PDB entry 7WS4 | electron microscopy, 3.70 A resolution | chains A and C of the 5 polymer chains in the assembly

[Chain A (and C)]
Molecule: Spike glycoprotein
Source organism: Severe acute respiratory syndrome coronavirus 2
Notes: chain C of this document is another copy of the same molecule, construct and numbering; everything in this record applies to it too
Reference sequence: P0DTC2 (SPIKE_SARS2); aligned to UniProt positions 1-1208 over residues 1-1208
Sequence (1205 residues; numbered 1 to 1208 plus 2 insertion-coded residues; 5 numbers in that range are skipped by the numbering (no residue carries them; nothing is unmodelled there); the number before each row is that of its first residue; a row labelled like 214A-214B holds insertion residues (214A, then the next letters in order)):
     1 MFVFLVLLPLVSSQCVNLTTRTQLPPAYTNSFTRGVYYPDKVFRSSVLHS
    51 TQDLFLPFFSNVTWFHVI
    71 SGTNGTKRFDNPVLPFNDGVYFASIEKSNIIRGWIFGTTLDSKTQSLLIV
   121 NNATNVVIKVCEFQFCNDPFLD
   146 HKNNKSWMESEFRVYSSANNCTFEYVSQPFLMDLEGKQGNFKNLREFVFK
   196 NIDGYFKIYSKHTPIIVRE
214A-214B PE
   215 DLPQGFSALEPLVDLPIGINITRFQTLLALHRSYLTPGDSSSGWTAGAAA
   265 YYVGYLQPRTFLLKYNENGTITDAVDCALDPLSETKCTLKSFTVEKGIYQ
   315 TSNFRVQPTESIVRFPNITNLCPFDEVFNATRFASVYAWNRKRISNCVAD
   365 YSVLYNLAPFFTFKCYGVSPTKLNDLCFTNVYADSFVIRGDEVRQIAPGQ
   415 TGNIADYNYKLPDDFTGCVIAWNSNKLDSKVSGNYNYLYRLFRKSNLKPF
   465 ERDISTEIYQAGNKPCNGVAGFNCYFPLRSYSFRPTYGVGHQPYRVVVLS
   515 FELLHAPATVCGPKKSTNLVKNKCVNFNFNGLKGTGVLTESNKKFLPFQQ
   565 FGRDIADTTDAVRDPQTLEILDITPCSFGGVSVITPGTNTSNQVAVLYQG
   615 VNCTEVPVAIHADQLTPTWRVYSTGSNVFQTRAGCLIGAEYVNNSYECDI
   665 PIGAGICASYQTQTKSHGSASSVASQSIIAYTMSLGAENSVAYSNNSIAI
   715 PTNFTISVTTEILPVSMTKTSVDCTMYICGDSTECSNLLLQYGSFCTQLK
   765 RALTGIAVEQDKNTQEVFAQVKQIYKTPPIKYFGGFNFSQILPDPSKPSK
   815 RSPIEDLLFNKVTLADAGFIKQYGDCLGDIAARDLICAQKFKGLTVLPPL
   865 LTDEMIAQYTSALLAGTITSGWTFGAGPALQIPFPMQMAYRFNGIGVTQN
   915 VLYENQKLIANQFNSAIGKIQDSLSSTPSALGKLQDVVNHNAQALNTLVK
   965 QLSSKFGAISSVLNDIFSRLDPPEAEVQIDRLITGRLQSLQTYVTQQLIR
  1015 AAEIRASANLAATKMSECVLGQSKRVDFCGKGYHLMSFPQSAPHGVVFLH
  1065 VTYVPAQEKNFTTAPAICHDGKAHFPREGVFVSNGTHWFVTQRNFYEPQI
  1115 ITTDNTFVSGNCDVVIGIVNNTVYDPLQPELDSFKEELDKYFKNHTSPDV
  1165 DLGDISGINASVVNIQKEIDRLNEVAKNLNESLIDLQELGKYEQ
Disordered / not traced: 1-13, 71-76, 146-152, 177-184, 211-214, 214A-214B, 248-256, 621-640, 676-690, 828-855, 1148-1208
Disulfide bonds: Cys15-Cys136, Cys131-Cys166, Cys291-Cys301, Cys336-Cys361, Cys379-Cys432, Cys391-Cys525, Cys480-Cys488, Cys538-Cys590, Cys617-Cys649, Cys662-Cys671, Cys738-Cys760, Cys743-Cys749, Cys1032-Cys1043, Cys1082-Cys1126
Covalent attachments: N-acetylglucosamine (NAG) linked to Asn61, Asn282, Asn709, Asn717, Asn801, Asn1098, Asn1134
Sequence notes: variant Val67 (Ala in P0DTC2), Ile95 (Thr in P0DTC2), Asp142 (Gly in P0DTC2), Ile211 (Leu212 in P0DTC2), Asp339 (Gly in P0DTC2), Leu371 (Ser in P0DTC2), Pro373 (Ser in P0DTC2), Phe375 (Ser in P0DTC2), Asn417 (Lys in P0DTC2), Lys440 (Asn in P0DTC2), Ser446 (Gly in P0DTC2), Asn477 (Ser in P0DTC2), Lys478 (Thr in P0DTC2), Ala484 (Glu in P0DTC2), Arg493 (Gln in P0DTC2), Ser496 (Gly in P0DTC2), Arg498 (Gln in P0DTC2), Tyr501 (Asn in P0DTC2), His505 (Tyr in P0DTC2), Lys547 (Thr in P0DTC2), Gly614 (Asp in P0DTC2), Tyr655 (His in P0DTC2), Lys679 (Asn in P0DTC2), His681 (Pro in P0DTC2), Lys764 (Asn in P0DTC2), Tyr796 (Asp in P0DTC2), Lys856 (Asn in P0DTC2), His954 (Gln in P0DTC2), Lys969 (Asn in P0DTC2), Phe981 (Leu in P0DTC2); insertion (214, 214A-214B); engineered mutation Gly682 (Arg in P0DTC2), Ser683 (Arg in P0DTC2), Ser685 (Arg in P0DTC2), Pro817 (Phe in P0DTC2), Pro892 (Ala in P0DTC2), Pro899 (Ala in P0DTC2), Pro942 (Ala in P0DTC2), Pro986 (Lys in P0DTC2), Pro987 (Val in P0DTC2)
UniProt features mapped onto this chain:
  - region: Asn280 to Cys301 (Putative superantigen), Arg403 to Asp405 (Integrin-binding motif), Asn448 to Phe456 (Immunodominant HLA epitope recognized by the CD8+), Ser816 to Tyr837 (Fusion peptide 1), Lys835 to Phe855 (Fusion peptide 2), Asp1163 to Glu1202 (Heptad repeat 2)
  - site: Arg815, Ser816 (Cleavage)
  - glycosylation: Asn17 (N-linked (GlcNAc...) (complex) asparagine), Asn61 (N-linked (GlcNAc...) (hybrid) asparagine), Asn74 (N-linked (GlcNAc...) (complex) asparagine), Asn122 (N-linked (GlcNAc...) (hybrid) asparagine), Asn149 (N-linked (GlcNAc...) (complex) asparagine), Asn165 (N-linked (GlcNAc...) (complex) asparagine), Asn234 (N-linked (GlcNAc...) (high mannose) asparagine), Asn282 (N-linked (GlcNAc...) (complex) asparagine), Thr323 (O-linked (GalNAc) threonine), Ser325 (O-linked (HexNAc...) serine), Asn331 (N-linked (GlcNAc...) (complex) asparagine), Asn343 (N-linked (GlcNAc...) (complex) asparagine), Asn603 (N-linked (GlcNAc...) (hybrid) asparagine), Asn616 (N-linked (GlcNAc...) (complex) asparagine), Asn657 (N-linked (GlcNAc...) (complex) asparagine), Thr676 (O-linked (GlcNAc...) threonine), Thr678 (O-linked (GlcNAc...) threonine), Asn709 (N-linked (GlcNAc...) (high mannose) asparagine), Asn717 (N-linked (GlcNAc...) (hybrid) asparagine), Asn801 (N-linked (GlcNAc...) (hybrid) asparagine) and 6 more in UniProt

[How chain A and chain C interact]
Pairs across the interface - 143 pairs, chain A then chain C:
  Gln314(A) with Thr768(C), hydrogen bond
  Asn317(A) with Asp737(C), hydrogen bond
  Arg319(A) with Asp737(C), salt bridge; Thr739(C); Met740(C)
  Gly381(A) with Arg983(C); Leu984(C)
  Val382(A) with Arg983(C)
  Ser383(A) with Arg983(C), hydrogen bond (backbone-backbone)
  Lys386(A) with Phe981(C), hydrogen bond (side chain-backbone); Ser982(C); Arg983(C); Leu984(C), hydrogen bond (side chain-backbone)
  Asn394(A) with Tyr200(C)
  Tyr396(A) with Tyr200(C), hydrogen bond; Pro230(C)
  Glu516(A) with Tyr200(C), hydrogen bond
  His519(A) with Lys41(C)
  Lys547(A) with Asn978(C), hydrogen bond (backbone-side chain); Ser982(C)
  Lys557(A) with Phe43(C)
  Lys558(A) with Phe43(C); Asn282(C)
  Phe559(A) with Phe43(C), hydrophobic
  Leu560(A) with Glu224(C)
  Phe562(A) with Asp40(C); Lys41(C), hydrogen bond (backbone-side chain); Glu224(C); Pro225(C), hydrophobic
  Gln563(A) with Lys41(C); Val42(C); Phe43(C)
  Gln564(A) with Lys41(C)
  Phe565(A) with Val42(C); Phe43(C), hydrogen bond (backbone-backbone)
  Gly566(A) with Phe43(C)
  Arg567(A) with Val42(C); Phe43(C), hydrogen bond (backbone-backbone); Arg44(C)
  Asp568(A) with Lys856(C), salt bridge
  Ile569(A) with Val963(C), hydrophobic; Lys964(C)
  Ala570(A) with Lys856(C); Leu966(C); Ser967(C)
  Asp571(A) with Ser967(C); Ser975(C), hydrogen bond; Val976(C)
  Thr572(A) with Lys856(C), hydrogen bond
  Phe592(A) with Asp737(C); Met740(C), hydrophobic; Gly857(C)
  Gln613(A) with Leu861(C)
  Ala647(A) with Pro862(C), hydrophobic
  Pro665(A) with Leu864(C), hydrophobic
  Ala668(A) with Pro863(C), hydrogen bond (backbone-backbone); Leu864(C); Thr866(C)
  Gly669(A) with Leu864(C), hydrogen bond (backbone-backbone)
  Cys671(A) with Leu864(C), hydrophobic
  Met697(A) with Leu865(C), hydrophobic; Met869(C)
  Leu699(A) with Met869(C), hydrophobic; Gln872(C); Tyr873(C)
  Ala701(A) with Lys786(C); Gln787(C); Ile788(C), hydrogen bond (backbone-backbone)
  Glu702(A) with Ile788(C); Lys790(C)
  Asn703(A) with Gln787(C); Ile788(C), hydrogen bond (backbone-backbone); Tyr789(C); Lys790(C)
  Val705(A) with Thr883(C); Ala893(C), hydrophobic
  Ala706(A) with Gln895(C)
  Tyr707(A) with Pro792(C), hydrophobic; Tyr796(C); Phe797(C); Thr883(C); Ile896(C); Pro897(C), hydrophobic; Phe898(C)
  Ser708(A) with Pro897(C)
  Asn709(A) with Pro897(C)
  Ser711(A) with Gln895(C); Pro897(C)
  Ile712(A) with Gln895(C); Ile896(C), hydrophobic
  Ala713(A) with Leu894(C); Gln895(C), hydrogen bond (backbone-backbone)
  Pro715(A) with Leu894(C), hydrophobic
  Gln957(A) with Arg765(C), hydrogen bond
  Thr961(A) with Ser758(C); Gln762(C); Arg765(C)
  Gln965(A) with Ser758(C), hydrogen bond; Phe759(C)
  Ser968(A) with Gln755(C), hydrogen bond (side chain-backbone); Tyr756(C), hydrogen bond (side chain-backbone); Gly757(C), hydrogen bond (side chain-backbone)
  Lys969(A) with Gln755(C), hydrogen bond (backbone-backbone)
  Phe970(A) with Gln755(C), hydrogen bond (backbone-backbone)
  Gly971(A) with Gln755(C)
  Asp985(A) with Gly413(C)
  Pro986(A) with Gly413(C); Asp427(C)
  Arg995(A) with Asp994(C), salt bridge
  Gln1002(A) with Phe759(C); Gln1002(C); Gln1005(C)
  Thr1006(A) with Gln762(C); Gln1005(C)
  Gln1010(A) with Leu1012(C)
  Ile1013(A) with Leu1012(C), hydrophobic
  Glu1017(A) with Arg1019(C)
  Arg1039(A) with Thr1027(C); Glu1031(C), salt bridge
  Val1040(A) with Ser1030(C); Glu1031(C)
  Asp1041(A) with Gly889(C)
  Lys1045(A) with Gln784(C); Gly889(C)
  Gly1046(A) with Ala890(C)
  Pro1069(A) with Ala890(C); Pro892(C)
  Glu1072(A) with Pro892(C); Leu894(C)
  Asn1074(A) with Gln895(C), hydrogen bond
  Thr1077(A) with Met900(C), hydrogen bond
  Pro1079(A) with Tyr917(C), hydrophobic
  Phe1089(A) with Tyr917(C), hydrophobic
  Val1094(A) with Tyr904(C)
  Arg1107(A) with Tyr904(C); Gln913(C)
  Phe1121(A) with Asn914(C)
  Ser1123(A) with Asn914(C); Glu918(C)
  Val1128(A) with Glu918(C)
  Val1129(A) with Tyr917(C), hydrophobic
  Ile1130(A) with Gln920(C)
  Leu1141(A) with Leu1141(C), hydrophobic
Interface residues without a listed pair, chain A (100 interface residues in all): Leu390, Thr415, Thr549, Pro589, Gly667, Ile670, Gly700, Ser704, Asn710, Ala972, Pro987, Glu990, Thr1009, Phe1042, Tyr1047, Val1068, Ala1078, Pro1090
Interface residues without a listed pair, chain C (99 interface residues in all): Tyr38, Val47, Gly283, Tyr369, Pro412, Asp745, Lys764, Trp886, Asn907, Thr912, Lys921, Asn960, Ile980, Asp985, Thr1009, Leu1034, Gly1035, Arg1039, Glu1144

[Summary]
100 residues of chain A face 99 of chain C across their interface, with 27 hydrogen bonds and 4 salt bridges.
Among the polar pairs are Arg319(A)-Asp737(C), Asp568(A)-Lys856(C) and Arg995(A)-Asp994(C).
N-acetylglucosamine is covalently linked to Asn61(A), Asn282(A), Asn709(A), Asn717(A), Asn801(A) and
Asn1098(A) and 1 more.
Both chains are Spike glycoprotein (Severe acute respiratory syndrome coronavirus 2). Entry 7WS4 (Ultrapotent
SARS-CoV-2 neutralizing antibodies with protective efficacy against newly emerged mutational variants) was
determined by electron microscopy (same publication as 7WS0, 7WS1, 7WS2, 7WS3, 7WS5, 7WS6 and 4 further
entries).
